4M7E - chains A and C; structure by X-ray diffraction, 3.60 A resolution.

== Chain A ==
Molecule: Protein BRASSINOSTEROID INSENSITIVE 1
From: Arabidopsis thaliana
Notes: EC 2.7.10.1, 2.7.11.1
UniProtKB: O22476 (BRI1_ARATH); residues 24-784 here = UniProt positions 24-784
Amino-acid sequence (767 residues; numbered 24 to 790; the number before each row is that of its first residue):
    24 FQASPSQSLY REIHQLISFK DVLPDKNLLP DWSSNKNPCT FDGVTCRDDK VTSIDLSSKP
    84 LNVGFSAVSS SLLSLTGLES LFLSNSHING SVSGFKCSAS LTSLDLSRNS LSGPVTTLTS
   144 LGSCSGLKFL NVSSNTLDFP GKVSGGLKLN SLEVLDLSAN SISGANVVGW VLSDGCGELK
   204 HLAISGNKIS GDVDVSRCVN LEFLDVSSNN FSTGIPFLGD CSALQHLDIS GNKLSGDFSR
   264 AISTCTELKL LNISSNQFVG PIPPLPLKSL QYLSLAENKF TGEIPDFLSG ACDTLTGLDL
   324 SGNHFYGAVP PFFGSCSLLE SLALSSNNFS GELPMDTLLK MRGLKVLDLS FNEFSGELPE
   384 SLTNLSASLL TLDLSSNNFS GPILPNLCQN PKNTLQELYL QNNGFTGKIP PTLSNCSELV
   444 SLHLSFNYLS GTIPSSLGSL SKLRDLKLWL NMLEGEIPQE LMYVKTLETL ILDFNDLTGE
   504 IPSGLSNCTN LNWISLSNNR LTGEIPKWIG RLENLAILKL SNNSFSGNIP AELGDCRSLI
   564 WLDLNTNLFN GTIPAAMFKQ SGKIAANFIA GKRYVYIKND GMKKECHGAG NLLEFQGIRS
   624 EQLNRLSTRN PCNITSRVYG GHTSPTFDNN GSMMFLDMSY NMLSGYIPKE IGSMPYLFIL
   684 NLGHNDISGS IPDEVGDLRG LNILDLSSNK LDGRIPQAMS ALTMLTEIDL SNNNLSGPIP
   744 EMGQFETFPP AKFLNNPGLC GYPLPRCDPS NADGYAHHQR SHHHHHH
Not modelled in the structure: 24-33, 767-790
Differences from the reference sequence: expression tag (785-790)
Cystine bridges: Cys62-Cys69, Cys120-Cys147, Cys199-Cys221, Cys244-Cys268, Cys315-Cys339, Cys411-Cys439, Cys609-Cys635
Glycans and other covalent adducts: N-acetylglucosamine (NAG) linked to Asn154, Asn275, Asn545
Ligand contacts:
  - Brassinolide (BLD): Ile540, Ile563, Trp564, Tyr597, Tyr599, Lys601, Leu615, Tyr642, Thr646, Ser647, Pro648, Met657, Phe681, Ile682, Asn705, Ile706, Thr729
  - N-acetylglucosamine (NAG; 2-acetamido-2-deoxy-beta-D-glucopyranose): Glu608, Ser630, Thr631, Arg632, Pro634
Curated features (UniProtKB/Swiss-Prot):
  - region (SERK1 binding): Arg640 to Tyr642, Thr726 to Thr729, Gly746 to Thr750
  - motif: Cys62 to Cys69 (Cys pair 1), Cys763 to Cys770 (Cys pair 2)
  - binding site (brassinolide): Tyr597, Tyr642, Ser647, Asn705
  - site (Interacts with SERK1): Asn705, Tyr765
  - glycosylation (N-linked (GlcNAc...) asparagine): Asn112, Asn154, Asn233, Asn275, Asn351, Asn387, Asn401, Asn438, Asn510, Asn545, Asn573, Asn636, Asn653, Asn737
  - mutagenesis: Cys69 (C69Y: In bri1-5; brassinosteroid-insensitive semi-dwarf mutant), Gly611 (G611E: In bri1-113; brassinosteroid-insensitive semi-dwarf mutant), Gly613 (G613S: In bri1-7; brassinosteroid-insensitive semi-dwarf mutant), Gly644 (G644D: In bri1-6; brassinosteroid-insensitive semi-dwarf mutant), Ser662 (S662F: In bri1-9; brassinosteroid-insensitive semi-dwarf mutant), Thr750 (T750I: In bri1-102; brassinosteroid-insensitive dwarf mutant)

== Chain C ==
Molecule: BRASSINOSTEROID INSENSITIVE 1-associated receptor kinase 1
From: Arabidopsis thaliana
Notes: EC 2.7.10.1, 2.7.11.1
UniProtKB: Q94F62 (BAK1_ARATH); residues 26-220 here = UniProt positions 26-220
Amino-acid sequence (201 residues; numbered 26 to 226; the number before each row is that of its first residue):
    26 NAEGDALSAL KNSLADPNKV LQSWDATLVT PCTWFHVTCN SDNSVTRVDL GNANLSGQLV
    86 MQLGQLPNLQ YLELYSNNIT GTIPEQLGNL TELVSLDLYL NNLSGPIPST LGRLKKLRFL
   146 RLNNNSLSGE IPRSLTAVLT LQVLDLSNNP LTGDIPVNGS FSLFTPISFA NTKLTPLPAS
   206 PPPPISPTPP SPAGSHHHHH H
Not modelled in the structure: 201-226
Differences from the reference sequence: expression tag (221-226)
Cystine bridges: Cys57-Cys64
Ligand contacts: Brassinolide (BLD): Trp59, Phe60, His61, Val62

== How chain A and chain C interact ==
Residue-residue contacts (30; chain A residue first):
  Arg640(A) - Cys57(C)  hydrogen bond (side chain-backbone)
  Arg640(A) - Cys64(C)
  Arg640(A) - Asn68(C)
  Val641(A) - Thr58(C)
  Tyr642(A) - Cys57(C)
  Tyr642(A) - Thr58(C)
  Asn705(A) - His61(C)  hydrogen bond
  Thr726(A) - Gly76(C)  hydrogen bond (side chain-backbone)
  Thr726(A) - Asn77(C)  hydrogen bond (side chain-backbone)
  Thr726(A) - Tyr100(C)
  Met727(A) - Asp74(C)
  Met727(A) - Leu75(C)
  Met727(A) - Gly76(C)
  Met727(A) - Asn77(C)
  Met727(A) - Ala78(C)  hydrophobic
  Leu728(A) - Arg72(C)
  Leu728(A) - Asp74(C)
  Thr729(A) - His61(C)
  Thr729(A) - Arg72(C)
  Thr729(A) - Asp74(C)
  Met745(A) - Tyr124(C)  hydrophobic
  Gln747(A) - Arg72(C)
  Gln747(A) - Asp74(C)
  Gln747(A) - Tyr100(C)
  Glu749(A) - Phe144(C)
  Glu749(A) - Arg146(C)  salt bridge
  Thr750(A) - Arg72(C)
  Thr750(A) - Tyr96(C)
  Thr750(A) - Glu98(C)
  Phe751(A) - Arg72(C)
Interface residues without a listed pair, chain A (16 interface residues in all): Phe681, Gly746, Pro766
Interface residues without a listed pair, chain C (23 interface residues in all): Val45, Trp59, Phe60, Val62, Thr63, Arg143

== In short ==
16 residues of chain A and 23 residues of chain C are in contact; the contacts include 4 hydrogen bonds and 1
salt bridge. Polar pairs include Glu749(A)-Arg146(C), Arg640(A)-Cys57(C) and Asn705(A)-His61(C). Brassinolide
is bound between chain A and chain C. Ligands of chain A: N-acetylglucosamine.
Chain A is Protein BRASSINOSTEROID INSENSITIVE 1 and chain C is BRASSINOSTEROID INSENSITIVE 1-associated
receptor kinase 1, both from Arabidopsis thaliana; the structure, Structural insight into BL-induced
activation of the BRI1-BAK1 complex, was determined by X-ray diffraction.
